7DSM - chains A and B; structure by X-ray diffraction, 2.39 A resolution.

Chain A (and B):
Protein: Anthranilate phosphoribosyltransferase
Source organism: Saccharomyces cerevisiae S288C
Notes: EC 2.4.2.18; chain B of this document is another copy of the same molecule, construct and numbering; everything in this record applies to it too
UniProtKB: P07285 (TRPD_YEAST); residues 1-380 here = UniProt positions 1-380
Chain sequence (383 residues; each row starts with the number of its first residue; numbers below 1 keep their minus sign (His-2 is residue -2)):
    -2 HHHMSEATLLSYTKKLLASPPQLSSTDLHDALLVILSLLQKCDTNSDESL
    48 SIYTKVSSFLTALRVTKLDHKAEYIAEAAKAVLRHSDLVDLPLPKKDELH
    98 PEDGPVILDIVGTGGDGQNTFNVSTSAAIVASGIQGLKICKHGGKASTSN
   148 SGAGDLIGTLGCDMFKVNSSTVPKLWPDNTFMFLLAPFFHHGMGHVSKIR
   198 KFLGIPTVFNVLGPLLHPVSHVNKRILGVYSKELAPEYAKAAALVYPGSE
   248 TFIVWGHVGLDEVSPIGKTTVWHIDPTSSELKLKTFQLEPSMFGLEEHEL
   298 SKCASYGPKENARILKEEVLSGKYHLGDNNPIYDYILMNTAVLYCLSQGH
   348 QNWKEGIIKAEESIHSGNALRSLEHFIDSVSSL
Not modelled in the structure: -2, 91-102, 142-151, 273-279 (chain B: 91-102, 142-151, 274-279)
Construct notes: expression tag (-2 to 0)
Swiss-Prot annotation at these positions:
  - binding site (5-phospho-alpha-D-ribose 1-diphosphate): Gly109, Asn119, Ser121, Thr122, Lys142, Ser144, Ser146
  - binding site (Mg(2+)): Asp258, Glu259

Interface between chain A and chain B:
Residue-residue contacts - 57 pairs, chain A then chain B:
  Leu7(A) with Leu200(B); Gly201(B); Ile202(B), hydrophobic
  Lys11(A) with Gly201(B)
  Leu14(A) with Arg61(B); Val62(B), hydrophobic; Ile202(B), hydrophobic
  Ser16(A) with Lys64(B), hydrogen bond
  Asn42(A) with Asn42(B), hydrogen bond (side chain-backbone); Ser43(B), hydrogen bond (side chain-backbone); Asp44(B), hydrogen bond; Leu47(B)
  Asp44(A) with Lys195(B), salt bridge; Phe199(B)
  Ser46(A) with Leu47(B)
  Leu47(A) with Ser46(B); Leu47(B), hydrophobic; Tyr50(B), hydrophobic; Phe199(B), hydrophobic
  Ser48(A) with Phe199(B)
  Tyr50(A) with Leu47(B), hydrophobic; Thr51(B)
  Thr51(A) with Tyr50(B); Ser54(B), hydrogen bond (backbone-side chain); Ile196(B); Phe199(B); Leu200(B)
  Lys52(A) with Phe199(B), hydrogen bond (side chain-backbone)
  Ser54(A) with Thr51(B), hydrogen bond (side chain-backbone); Ser54(B); Ser55(B), hydrogen bond (side chain-backbone)
  Ser55(A) with Ser54(B), hydrogen bond (backbone-side chain); Thr58(B), hydrogen bond; Leu200(B); Ile202(B)
  Thr58(A) with Ser55(B), hydrogen bond; Ala59(B)
  Ala59(A) with Thr58(B); Val62(B), hydrophobic
  Val62(A) with Leu14(B), hydrophobic; Ala59(B), hydrophobic; Val62(B), hydrophobic
  Lys64(A) with Leu14(B); Ser16(B), hydrogen bond
  Phe199(A) with Asp44(B); Leu47(B), hydrophobic; Ser48(B); Thr51(B); Lys52(B), hydrogen bond (backbone-side chain)
  Leu200(A) with Leu7(B); Thr51(B); Ser55(B)
  Gly201(A) with Leu7(B); Lys11(B)
  Ile202(A) with Leu7(B), hydrophobic; Leu14(B), hydrophobic; Ser55(B)
Also at the interface, not in a pair above, chain A (27 interface residues in all): Thr10, Arg61, Thr63, Lys195, Ile196
Also at the interface, not in a pair above, chain B (28 interface residues in all): Thr10, Thr63

Overview:
27 residues of chain A and 28 residues of chain B are in contact; the contacts include 13 hydrogen bonds and 1
salt bridge. Polar contacts include Asp44(A)-Lys195(B), Ser16(A)-Lys64(B) and Asn42(A)-Asn42(B).
Both chains are Anthranilate phosphoribosyltransferase (Saccharomyces cerevisiae S288C). Entry 7DSM
(Anthranilate phosphoribosyltransferase from Saccharomyces cerevisiae) was determined by X-ray diffraction
(same publication as 7DSJ, 7DSO, 7DSP and 7DSR).
